7AIH - chains Au and 1 of the 71 polymer chains in the assembly; structure by electron microscopy, 3.60 A resolution.

Chain Au:
Molecule: mL87
Source organism: Leishmania major
UniProtKB: Q4Q8J6 (Q4Q8J6_LEIMA); residues 1-186 here = UniProt positions 1-186
Amino-acid sequence (186 residues; each row starts with the number of its first residue):
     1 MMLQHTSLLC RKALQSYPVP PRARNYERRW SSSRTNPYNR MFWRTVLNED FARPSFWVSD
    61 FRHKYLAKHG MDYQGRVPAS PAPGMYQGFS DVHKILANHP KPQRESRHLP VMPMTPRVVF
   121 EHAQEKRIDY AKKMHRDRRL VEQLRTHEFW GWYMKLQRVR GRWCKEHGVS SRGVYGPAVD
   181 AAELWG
Unresolved in the structure: 1-10

Chain 1:
Molecule: Ribosomal RNA
Source organism: Leishmania major
Sequence (9070 nucleotides; each row starts with the number of its first residue; numbers below 1 keep their minus sign (U-1764 is residue -1764)):
 -1764 UGAAAAUUGA AAAAUAUAAU UUGAAAAAUA AAUUACAAAU AAAAGAUUAA AUUUGAAUUA
 -1704 AUUACAGAAA UAUAGACACA AACACGCCCG AUUGAUUUCA CGUAUACACU UGUACUUUGU
 -1644 UUUUGGUCUA CGUUUUGUUG UUUGUAUUGG CUUGAUUUAA UGGACAAAUA UAAAAAGCUU
 -1584 GAACACAAAA UUUAAAACAA UUGGAUAUGC CAAGAGUUAA AAAAUGAAAU UAAAUAAAAA
 -1524 UAAAAAUAAA UUAAAAAAUA AAAUAAAAAU AAAUUUAAAA AAUAAAUUAA AAUAAAAAAU
 -1464 UAGAAAAUGA AAAUUGAAAA AUAUAAUUUG AAAAAUAAAA UUAUAAAUAG AAAAAUUAAU
 -1404 UGAAAUUGCA AAGUAAAAAU UUAUAAUAGA AUAAAAUAAU UUCAAUUUGA UUUAGUUUCA
 -1344 UAUUAUAUUA UAUUAUAUUA UAUUAUAUUA UAUUAUAUUA UAUUAUAUUA UAUUAUAUUA
 -1284 UAUUAUAUUA UAUUAUAUUA UAUUAUAUUA UAUUAUAUUA UAUUAUUAGC AUUUAUUAUA
 -1224 UUAUUAUAUU AUUAUAUUUA UUAUAUUAUU AUAUUAUUAU AUUAUUAUAU UAUUAUAUUA
 -1164 UAUUAUAUUA UAUUAUAUUA UAUUAUUAUU AUAUUAAUUA UAUUAUUAUA UUAAUAAUAU
 -1104 UUACUAUUAU AUCUAAUAUC AAGCUUGUUA GAAAAAACAU UGUUUUUUCU AACAAGCUUG
 -1044 AUACUCUCGG UAUGGUUUCA AAAAUUGACU AAUUUUGAUA UUGUUUUGGC UCUGGACUAA
  -984 UUAAUUCCCC UUUAAUUUUA UUAUCUAAAA UUUGCAUGUA AAGUAGUUAG UUAGAUAUGA
  -924 AAAUUUAGUU AGGGUUGAUA AUGAAAUCAA UUAAGUUUAU AUAUAAAGUU AGUUAGUCAA
  -864 UAUGAAUUUU UUUGCAAACA UUUCCGGUUG ACUUCAUGUG AUUACACGUA CUCCGUUUUG
  -804 UUUUUAUGUG UCAUGAUUUG CAUUGAUUUU UUCGCAACAA AUCUAAUAUA CUCAACAGCA
  -744 CCUACCAAGA GUUAAAAAUG AAAUUAAAUU AAAUUAAAAA AUAAAAUAAA AAUAAAAUAA
  -684 AAAUAAAUUU AAAAAUAAAA AUAAAUUUAA AAAUAAAAUA AAUUUAAAAA ACAAAUUAAA
  -624 AUAGAAAAUU AGAAAAUGGA AAUUGAAAAA UAUAAUUUGA AAAAUAAAUU ACAAAUAAAA
  -564 GAUUAAAUUU GAAUUAAUUG UAGAAACAUU UCCGAUCGAU UUCACGCAUA CACUUGUACU
  -504 UCGUUGGCUC CAUUUAAUGG ACAAAUAUAA AAAGCUUAAA CACAAAAUUU AAAACAAUUG
  -444 GACAAGCAAG AGUUAAAAAA UGAAAUUAAA AUAAAAAAUA AAAUAAAAAU AAAUUUAAAA
  -384 AUAAAAAUAA AUUUAAAAAA CAUUGGUUGA AUAAAAUUUU UAUUUUAUAU AUAAUUUAAA
  -324 CUUUUGUUGU UGUUUGUUAG UAAGCAAAAA UAUUUAUGUU AUUUUAAUAU UAUUUAUGUA
  -264 CUUACUAUUA UUUUGAUAAA UUUUAACUUU AAAUAGCUCA AAAACUACAA UCAAUAAAGC
  -204 AUAAAAAAAU UUAUUUAUGA UUAUAUUAAU AUAAAAUGAC CUAAUAUAAU GAAAAUACUU
  -144 UGGUGUUAAG UUAUUUGUUU UAUUAUGAAA UAAGUUGCAC UAUUUAUUGA AUUAAUAAAG
   -84 AAAGAAUAGA AAUAAAUAAG UUAUAAUAUC UUUAAUUUAU UUAUAAUUUC UUUGCAUUUG
   -24 UAUUUAGUGU GAGUUUACAU UUAAUUUUAU AUUAUUUUAG UGUUAGUAUA UAUUUAGAUU
    36 UAAUCAAAGU UAUUAUUAAA UAAUAUUGAU UUUGGAUGAA UUUAAUUUUU AAUUAUAUUU
    96 UUGAAUUUUA AUUUUAUUAU UUUGAUUUAA UAUUUUUAAA AUAUUAUAUA UUUUAGAUUU
   156 AAAUUUGUUG UUUUAUAUUU AGUUUAAUGU UUAUAAAUUG AUAAUUAAUU UGUUUUAUUU
   216 UAAAGUUUUU AUGAACUGUG AUUUAUAGUU UAUUAUUUUU AGUUUAAUGU UUAAAUAUUU
   276 AACUAGUGAU GGCACAGUUG UUCUAUAUGU ACCUAUAAAA AAUAGUAAAA UUAUUUUAAU
   336 UAAAUUAAUA AAUAAUUAUU AAACUAAUUU UAUAUUAAUA UUAUGAAAAA UUUAAAAAUU
   396 AAUUUUUUUU UCUAAUUUUU AUAUAUUGAA GUAAUAUGUA UUGAAUUGAA UAUUAAAAAU
   456 ACAAAUUUAA UUUGUAAUUA AUAAAUCUAU UUUAUUUUAA UAGAUGUUUA AUGUUAAUUA
   516 AUUUAUUAUU UUAAUAUUUA AUAUUUGUUU AUACAAAAGU AACUUUUUUU GAAUAUAAAG
   576 AAUUAUUAUU AUAAAUAUUA UUUUAAAAAU AUAAAAAUAU UGUUAAUAAA AUUAUCAAGU
   636 UUCAAAAGCG UUUAUUAAAU GCGUCGGUCU AAGUAUUAUA UUUAAGAUUA UUCUUGUAUA
   696 UAGAUUUUUA UUUUAAUAAU UCUACAUAAU UAAAAAUUAA CCUCAAAUUA UAUUUAUUAG
   756 UAGCAUAGUA AUUUAUUAAC UGAUUAUUAA AGCGUUCCAU AGAAAAUUUU AAAAUUAUAA
   816 CAAUCUAAAU AAAUAAUAAA UUAAAAUAAA AAUUUUAAAA AAAUUAAAAA AUUAAAAUAG
   876 GGCAAGUCCU ACUCUCCUUU ACAAAGAGAA CGUUUAUAUG UAAUUGUAUG UUUGAUUGGG
   936 GCAAUACUAU AUCUAUUUAU AUAGAAAAAG AACUAUAUUU AUUGAAAUAA UAAAAGGUUC
   996 GAGCAGGUUA ACAAGCAUUA AUACUAAAUG UGUUUCAUCG UCUACUUAUU GCUAAAUUAU
  1056 AAUUGAUUGU UCAUCAAAAA AGCAAUUCGU UAGUUGGGUU AAAAUCGUUG UAAAGCAGAU
  1116 UUGUUUAUAU AUUUAAUUUU UGUAUAUAGU UAAAAAUUAA UAUUAGUACG CAAGGAUUCA
  1176 UUAUUUGUAA UUUAAAUAUA UUAAAUGUUA UUUUAUUAAA UAAAAUAAAA UAAGUCAAUU
  1236 GUUAUUAUUC AUAUUAAUUU UUUUAAAAGU UUUUUAAUUU UAUAUUAGUU UAUUUGUUUA
  1296 AAAAGUAUCU AAUUAAUUCA UUAUUUAGGA AUAGUUAAUA AUAAUUUAUA AUUCUGAUUA
  1356 GAUUUGUUUG UUAAUGCUAU UAAAGGGGUG UGGAAAAAGU GUUAAAUUUU UGAUAUAUUU
  1416 AAAUAAUAAA UAAAAUAUAA CUUAUUAGUC AGAAAUGGAU GCCAGCCGUU GCGGUAAUUU
  1476 CUAUGCUUUU AAAUAUUAUA CAUUUAUUUU AUAAAUUUGU UACUAUAUAU UUUUAGUCAA
  1536 UAAAACUAAU AAUUAUUUUU AUUUGUUUUU AAACACCGUU UGGUAUAUGC AAAUAAAAAA
  1596 UGACAUUAAU UAUUAAUUAU AUUAUAUUAU AUUUAUUCAU UUAAGUCAAC AAUAUCUAUU
  1656 UACUGUUUUU GACAACAUGA UAAGGAUUAU AAAUGGUAUU GCAAAUUUUA UAAUCAAAAC
  1716 UAAUUUAUUA UAUUAAAUUA GCAUGUUUAG AUAAAACAAU AAAUUUAGAA GGUAUUGUUG
  1776 CCCACCAUUC UUUGUAAUAA AGACAACGUG CAGUAAUUAA UGUAUUUAUA AAAAUAUAUU
  1836 UUUUCAUGUU AAAUUUUCGU UGCCUUUUUU AUUAUUUAGA AAAUUUAUGA AUUUAUAUAA
  1896 AUCAAUAAUG AAAAUUAUAG UAUUAUUAUU UAUGAGGAGA AUUUUCGGAA GGAGGGAUUU
  1956 UCGGACCAGG AAUGUCCAGA GAGGUUUCGG GCAUCAGCGA UUGAUUUUGG GAGAACGGAG
  2016 CCGCCGAGUG AAAUUUGCCC AGAGCAGAGU CGGGAGAAGA GUGGAUCGAC CGAAGAAAAG
  2076 ACCGUUUUUC GGAAGGGGAG CAGGUCCAAC CGAUUUUUUU GCCAACUUGC ACAGGAGGGA
  2136 GCCAGAAGCG CACUCAAAGU UAGUUUUGGG AGAUUUGAAG GGAGAAAUUU CCGAGUUAUU
  2196 CAUAUAUUUU UUAGUUUGUG UUAGCAAAUU UUGAAAUACA ACUUUUUUGC AAAUUGGAAG
  2256 AAAACCUCCC AAAUGUAGCU UCCCAAUCUU CCUCUCUAAA UCCAUUCCCA ACGGUCUUUC
  2316 CCCCAUCAUC CUCAGAUGUC UCUUCCCCCC CAAAAAUCCU AAAAUCCAAG UUCAUCUCGC
  2376 UCUCUCUCCC CUCAAUUUCC UUAAAAAACU CGCUUCCUAA ACUUAUCCCG AAAAACCCCG
  2436 CUCUUCUUCC CUCUAAAUCU UUUCUCCUCC CCUCCAAAUC UCCCUCAAAU CUCUCCUCUC
  2496 UUCUCCCGAA ACUUUAAUCU UUUUAUUUUA UAAAUAAAUU UGGUAUUUUA AAAUAUUAUA
  2556 AUUAAAUAUU CUAAAUUAUU UAAUAAUAUU AGAAAUGAAU ACUUUAUUAA AAUAAUAUUA
  2616 AUGUGUAAUA UAUUUAAUCA UAUUAGAAUU CCGUUUAAAU UGAAAUAUAU UGAAUUGUAA
  2676 UUAUCAAUAC AAUAUAAGUU AUUAAAUAAU AAUUUAAUUU UAUAUGUUUU AUAAGUGUAA
  2736 UUAUUUAGUU UUGAAAGUUU AUAUAUAAAC AAUAACCUUU UUUAUUUUUU AAUACAAUUU
  2796 UAAGUGAAAU UUAUGAUUUA UUAUUAUUAA AUAUUACUGC AGACUACAUG AAAAAUAUAA
  2856 AAAGGCAUUU GUAUAGGUUU ACUUUUGGAC CUCAACAUCC UGCAGCUCAU GGCGUUUUAU
  2916 GUUGUUUAUU AUAUCUUUCU GGAGAAUAUA UAGUUUAUAU UGAUGUAAUA AUUGGUUAUU
  2976 UGCAUCGCGG UACAGAAAAG UUAUGUGAAU AUAAAACUGU AGAACAGUGU UUACCGAUGA
  3036 AGACUGGAUU AUGUGAGUGU CGUUUGCAAC GAGCAUUUAC UGUCAUUGUG UUUUGAGUAU
  3096 AUGUUGAGGU GUUGUCUUGC UAUUCGCUGU GCAUUUAUGC GUUUAUUAAU GUGUGAGUUU
  3156 ACGCGUUGUU UCAAUGGACU UCUUUGUUGC UCUUGUAUGG UUAUGGAUAU AGGAUCAUUA
  3216 UCGCCAAUGC UUUGAUCGUU UGAAGAACGU GAUAAGUUGA UGACUUUUUU UGAUUUGUGU
  3276 UGUGGUUGUA GAAUGCAUUU AGCAUUUAUG UGCUUAUUGG GUUUACUUGA UGAUUUUGUA
  3336 UUUGGGUUUA UAGAUUUUUU AUUGAUGUUG UGUAUAUCAU GUUUAUUUGU UUUAGAUUUA
  3396 UAUGAUUUGC UUUUUAUUGG AAAUAGACUU UUAUAUUUGC GUUUGCGCGG GUUAGCAUUU
  3456 UUUGAUGUUU UUGAUUUAUG UUUUAAUAGU AUAAGUGGUU GUUUGUCUAG AUCGUUGGGU
  3516 AUGGUAUGAG AUGUUAGAUU AUAUAGUUGU UACGAAUUAU AUUUUAUGUU AGUUUUUGAU
  3576 UAUUGCUUUU GUUAUUUAGG UGAUGCAUUU GAUAGACUUU UUUUGCGACU UUUUGAUAUG
  3636 CGUAUGAGUA UACUUCUAUG UAAACAAUGC UUUUUUGUAG GUUUUUUUGU CUUUGGAUUU
  3696 GUGUGCUUAU UUGAUUAUAU GUAUGUUGAU GUAACUAUAG AAACUAUAAU UAGUUUAUUU
  3756 UAUAGUUUAU GAUGUUGCAU AUUACCAGGA UGUUCAUUUG CUAAUGUUGA ACAUCCUAAA
  3816 GGCGAAUACA GUAUUUUUUU AUGUUUUUUA UAUGGAUUUA UAUCACGUUU ACGUAUACGU
  3876 UGUGCAGAUU UUGUGCAUAU UUGUUUAUUA GAUGUGAUGA UGCGAGGGUU UAUGUUGCAC
  3936 GACUUAGUAG CAGUUAUUGG UAAUGUUGAU GUUGUUUUUG GUUCUGUAGA UCGAUAAGCU
  3996 AUUACUUAUA UACAAAAAUG AAAGAUGAAC CUAAAAAUUG GUGCGGAGGG GUUUGAUUUU
  4056 UGUUGGGGUU CUGUCUUACC UGCUAUUUGU AUAGUUUAUU UAAUUUUUUG UUUAUGUGGA
  4116 UUAUUUUGUA UUAUGUUUGG UAGUUUUGUU UUUAUUGAUU AUUGUUUUAU UUGUUUUUUC
  4176 UCUUGUCUUG UGUUUUGUUU AGUAUGCUUG UUGUGCGAUU UAUUUGUAGA CUCAUUACGC
  4236 GGUUUGUUUG AUGUUUGUUG UUUUAUACGU UGUAUUCAAU AUUGUUUUGU AUGGUUUAUA
  4296 AUUAGUGAAU UACUUCUUUU UUUAUCUUUA UUUUAUGUAG UUUUCAGUUU AGUUUUAUUU
  4356 GUGAGUGUUG AAUUUGCAUU UGUAUUUGUU AUGCCUAUUA UGUUUAGUUG UUUAAUUUGU
  4416 GAUUUUGGUU UUGUAUUUUA UUGAUAUUUU AUUGAUAUUU UUAAUUUAUU AAUUAAUACA
  4476 UUUUUAUUAU UUGUAAGUGG UUUAUUUGUU AAUUUUGUUU UAUUUUUAUU UUGAUUUCGU
  4536 UUUUUUUUAU GUGUUUUAUU UAUGUUAUGA GUCGGUAUAU UAUUUGGCUU UUUGUUUAUG
  4596 UGAAAUCAAG UUUGAGAGUU UUCAUUAUUA UUUGUGACUU GUAGUUGUGG CGUAUUUGGA
  4656 UCAAUACUUU UUUUAAUCGA UUUAUUGCAU UUUAGUCAUG UCUUUUUAGG UAUAUUUUUG
  4716 UUAUUUUUAU GUUUUAGUCG UUGUUUUAAU UUUUUAUGUA UGGAUACACG UUUUGUAUUU
  4776 CUAUAUGUAG UGUGCCUAUA UUGGCAUUUU GUUGAUUGCG UUUGAUUUUU UUUAUUACGA
  4836 UUUGUAUAUU UUGAUGUUUU AAGUGUGGUU UACUUAUAUG CAUAAAGGCU CAAUUUUGAA
  4896 UUUUUAAAUU UUAUUUCAAA AAGCGGAGAG GAAAGAAAAG GCUUUUAACU UCAGGUUGUU
  4956 UAUUGCGUAU UUAUGGUGUG GGUUUUAGUU UAGGUUUUUU UAUUUGUAUG CAGAUAAUUU
  5016 GUGGUGUGUG UUUAGCAUGA UUAUUUUUUA GUUGUUUUAU AUGUACUAAU UGAUAUUUUG
  5076 UUUUAUUUUU GUGAGAUUUU GAUUUGGGAU UUGUAAUACG AAGCACACAU AUUUGUUUUA
  5136 CAUCGUUGUU AUUUUUUCUU CUUUAUGUUC AUAUAUUUAA GUGUAUAGUA UUAAUAAUUU
  5196 UAUUUGAUAC ACAUAUUUUA GUAUGGGUGG UAGGUUUUGU GAUAUAUAUA UUUAUAGUAA
  5256 UAAUAGGUUU UAUUGGCUAU GUUUUACCAU GUACAAUGAU GUCGUAUUGG GGUUUAACAG
  5316 UGUUCAGUAA CAUUUUAGCA ACUGUCCCAG UUAUUGGUAC UUGACUUUGU UAUUGAAUAU
  5376 GAGGUAGUGA GUAUAUUAAU GAUUUUACAC UGUUAAAAUU ACAUGUGUUG CAUGUGCUAU
  5436 UACCUUUUGU AUUAAUACUU GUAAUAUUUA UGCAUUUGUU UUGUUUACAU UAUUUUAUGA
  5496 GUUCAGAUGG UUUUUGUGAU CGAUUUGCAU UUUAUUGCGA ACGUUUAUGU UUUUGUAUGU
  5556 GAUUUUAUUU ACGAGAUAUG UUUUUGGCUU UUUUGAUAUU AUUUUUUGUA AUUUAUUUUA
  5616 UUUUUAUAAA UUGAUAUUUU GUUUUUCAUG AAGAAUCUUG AGUUAUAGUU GAUACAUUAA
  5676 AAACAUCUGA UAAGAUUCUU CCUGAGUGAU UUUUUUUUAU UUUUAUUUGG UUUUUUAAAA
  5736 GCUGUACCAG AUAAAUUUAC UGGUUUAUUA UUAAUGGUUA UUUUAUUAUU UUCCUUAUUU
  5796 UUGUUUAUAU UAAAUUGCAU AUUAUGAUUU GUUUAUUGUA GAAGUUCAUU GUUGUGAUUU
  5856 ACAUAUUCAU UAGUUUUAUU UUAUAGUAUA UUUAUGAGUG GUUUUUUAGC ACUGUAUGUU
  5916 AUAUUAGCAU AUCCUAUAUG AAUGGAAUUA CAAUUUUGAG UGUUGCUUUU GUUUAUGUUA
  5976 GUUGUAUGUA GAUUAGAUUA AAAAUUUAUA UAUUUUUUAU UAAGCGUUAA UAUAUUAAAU
  6036 UUUAUUUAGA AUAGUAUUAA UAAUCAAAGG GUUGGAAGAA AUUUGCGAAA GAAAGGGAUC
  6096 UUAGAAAGGA AAUUUUAGUU UAAGACCGAG AAGGGGAGAA GGGAGAGAGA GAUUCGUGUU
  6156 AUUUAAUUUU UAUGGAUUAA UUGCGUAUUA CUGUAUAACA UAUUUAAAUG UCUAUAUUUU
  6216 AUUUUGUAUU GUAUUUAUGU AUUAUAUGGC UUUUUUAUUU UGUUUUUGCA UUUUAUUAGA
  6276 UUUUAUAUUA UUUGGAAGUC UUUUAGUAGG AGAUGCGUUU AUGGAUGUUU UUUUUUUACG
  6336 UUAUCUAUUA UGCUUUUUGG AGUGUUUUUC AUUAUUAUGU AGAUGUAUAU CUACUUUUUU
  6396 ACGAAUGUUU UGUAAUCUUU UGUCUUCGCA UUUUUUGAUG CUUAUGUUUU GUGAUUUUGU
  6456 AUAUUUUUUU AUUGUAUUUC UAUUAUUUUU UUUAAUGUGU GAUAUUAUUU AUUUUAUGAU
  6516 AUUUUCAUUC GCCAUGCUAU UUUGCAUAAU AUUUUAUUUA UUUUUAUAUG CAUUAGAUAU
  6576 GUUUUGCGCA UUAUUACAAA UAUUUAUAUU UUGUAAUAUG AUAAUGCAAU UAAUUAUGGA
  6636 UUUUUUAUUG UUAUUAAUUU UUCAUUAAUU UAUAGAAUUA AAUCGAAUAA GUUAAUUAUA
  6696 UCAAAAAAUA GUAUAAAUAU ACUACAACUU AAUAUAAAAA AUAGGUUUGA AAAUCGCACA
  6756 GUAUGUAAUC GUACAACUCA GAAUCCUAUA AAUUGAUAAG AAAAUAUAAA GAUGUUAAUU
  6816 AUUAGUCUAA AAUAAAAAAU AUAAAUAAUA ACCAACCAUA UUAUUGAAAA GAAAAUAAUA
  6876 CAAAUUCCCA UAUAACUUAA GUGAAGUAGU AAACAAAAUA CUUUUAAAAA AAAACCAAAU
  6936 ACUAUUGGAA UAGCACCAAU ACAUAAAAAA AUACUUGCUA AUAAUACACU AAUUAAUAAA
  6996 UUAUUAAAAA AGCUAAAAAA AAUAAAGUUA AUUAAAAAAU AAUUUUCAUU AUAUUUAAUA
  7056 UCGAACAUAU UAUAUACUAU AAAAAAAUAA UAUAAAAUUA UUAAUAUAAU CAGACUUAAU
  7116 GAGUAAAUUA AAUGAAAAUU UAGAUACAUA UAAAAGAUGU AAUUUUUAUU AGAAAUAAAU
  7176 AUUAAAAAUA AAAAACUAAA AUUAUUAACG CUAAGUACAA AUAAAAGACU UACAAUUGCA
  7236 AAACUAUUUA AUCCAAUUAA CACGCAUGUA AUGCAUUGUA UUAUAAUAAG UUUUAUAAAU
  7296 AUUAUAUAAA
Unresolved in the structure: -1764 to 36, 713-747, 1159-7305

Chain Au / chain 1 interface:
Contacting residue pairs (107):
  Arg11(Au) with C231(1), phosphate contact; U285(1), hydrogen bond to the base; G286(1), base contact
  Lys12(Au) with A551(1), hydrogen bond to the sugar; A552(1), sugar contact
  Ala13(Au) with G286(1), sugar contact; G287(1), phosphate contact
  Leu14(Au) with U238(1), base contact; G286(1), base contact
  Gln15(Au) with U237(1), hydrogen bond to the sugar; U238(1), phosphate contact; G287(1), base contact
  Tyr17(Au) with A586(1), sugar contact
  Pro20(Au) with U238(1), sugar contact; U239(1), phosphate contact; U587(1), phosphate contact
  Pro21(Au) with U238(1), base contact; A586(1), sugar contact; U587(1), phosphate contact
  Arg22(Au) with U241(1), hydrogen bond to the base; U587(1), hydrogen bond to the phosphate; A588(1), salt bridge to the phosphate
  Arg24(Au) with U238(1), base contact; A240(1), salt bridge to the phosphate; U282(1), salt bridge to the phosphate
  Asn25(Au) with U285(1), base contact; G286(1), base contact
  Tyr26(Au) with G281(1), stacking on the base; U282(1), phosphate contact; A284(1), sugar contact; U285(1), sugar contact
  Glu27(Au) with U258(1), base contact; A284(1), phosphate contact; U285(1), phosphate contact
  Arg28(Au) with A280(1), salt bridge to the phosphate; G281(1), base contact; G645(1), phosphate contact; U646(1), salt bridge to the phosphate
  Arg29(Au) with U258(1), hydrogen bond to the sugar; U647(1), sugar contact; U648(1), salt bridge to the phosphate; U650(1), hydrogen bond to the base
  Trp30(Au) with U259(1), stacking on the base; A277(1), sugar contact; C278(1), hydrogen bond to the sugar
  Ser31(Au) with U258(1), base contact; C278(1), base contact; U279(1), hydrogen bond to the sugar
  Ser32(Au) with G257(1), phosphate contact; U258(1), hydrogen bond to the phosphate; A277(1), hydrogen bond to the base; C278(1), hydrogen bond to the base; U279(1), hydrogen bond to the base
  Ser33(Au) with U255(1), base contact; G257(1), phosphate contact; U279(1), base contact
  Arg34(Au) with A256(1), hydrogen bond to the sugar; G257(1), salt bridge to the phosphate
  Thr35(Au) with A242(1), base contact
  Asn36(Au) with G281(1), hydrogen bond to the base
  Pro37(Au) with A280(1), sugar contact; G281(1), base contact
  Tyr38(Au) with A240(1), phosphate contact; U241(1), base contact; A242(1), phosphate contact
  Asn39(Au) with G243(1), hydrogen bond to the phosphate; U244(1), base contact
  Arg40(Au) with A250(1), phosphate contact; U251(1), hydrogen bond to the base; U252(1), hydrogen bond to the base; U253(1), hydrogen bond to the base; A280(1), hydrogen bond to the sugar
  Phe42(Au) with A240(1), base contact
  Arg44(Au) with U249(1), phosphate contact; A250(1), salt bridge to the phosphate; G281(1), salt bridge to the phosphate
  Thr45(Au) with A240(1), hydrogen bond to the base
  Leu47(Au) with U249(1), sugar contact
  Phe51(Au) with U282(1), stacking on the base
  Ala52(Au) with U282(1), base contact
  Arg53(Au) with U239(1), base contact
  His93(Au) with U239(1), salt bridge to the phosphate
  Lys94(Au) with U238(1), salt bridge to the phosphate; U239(1), salt bridge to the phosphate
  Gln124(Au) with U587(1), hydrogen bond to the sugar
  Arg127(Au) with C549(1), hydrogen bond to the base; A588(1), sugar contact
  Ile128(Au) with A588(1), sugar contact; A589(1), phosphate contact
  Tyr130(Au) with C549(1), base contact
  Ala131(Au) with A548(1), base contact; A588(1), sugar contact
  Lys132(Au) with A589(1), hydrogen bond to the phosphate; A590(1), salt bridge to the phosphate
  Met134(Au) with A548(1), base contact
  His135(Au) with A548(1), hydrogen bond to the base; A590(1), sugar contact
  Arg138(Au) with U547(1), hydrogen bond to the base; A548(1), hydrogen bond to the base; A592(1), sugar contact
  Arg139(Au) with U591(1), salt bridge to the phosphate
  Glu142(Au) with U591(1), base contact; A592(1), phosphate contact; U593(1), phosphate contact
  Gln143(Au) with U591(1), hydrogen bond to the base
  Arg145(Au) with A592(1), sugar contact; U593(1), salt bridge to the phosphate
Interface residues without a listed pair, chain Au (51 interface residues in all): Ala23, Met41, Val46
Interface residues without a listed pair, chain 1 (50 interface residues in all): U232, U254, A550

In short:
Chain Au and chain 1 form an interface of 51 and 50 residues respectively; the contacts include 28 hydrogen
bonds, 15 salt bridges and 3 aromatic stacking contacts. Among the polar pairs are Arg11(Au)-U285(1),
Arg22(Au)-U241(1) and Arg29(Au)-U650(1).
Chain Au is mL87 and chain 1 is Ribosomal RNA, both from Leishmania major; the structure, The Large subunit of
the Kinetoplastid mitochondrial ribosome, was determined by electron microscopy together with 7ANE, 7AM2 and
7AOR from the same study.
